PDB entry 4FLK | X-ray diffraction, 1.47 A resolution | chain A

[Chain A]
Name: Methionine aminopeptidase 1
From: Homo sapiens
Notes: EC 3.4.11.18
Reference sequence: P53582 (AMPM1_HUMAN); residues 90-395 here correspond to UniProt positions 81-386 (UniProt number = residue number - 9)
Sequence (326 residues; numbered 89 to 414; the number before each row is that of its first residue):
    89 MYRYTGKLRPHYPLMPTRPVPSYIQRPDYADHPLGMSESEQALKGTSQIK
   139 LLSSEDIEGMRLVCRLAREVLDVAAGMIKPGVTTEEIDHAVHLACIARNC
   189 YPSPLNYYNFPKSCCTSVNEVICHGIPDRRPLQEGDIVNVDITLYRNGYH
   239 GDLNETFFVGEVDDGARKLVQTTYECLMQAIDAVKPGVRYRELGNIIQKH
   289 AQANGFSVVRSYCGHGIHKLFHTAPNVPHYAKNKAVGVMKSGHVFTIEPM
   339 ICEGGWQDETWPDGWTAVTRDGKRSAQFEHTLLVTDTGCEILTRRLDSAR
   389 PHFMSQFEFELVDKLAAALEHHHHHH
Not modelled in the structure: 89, 394-414
Differences from the reference sequence: expression tag (89, 396-414)
Curated features (UniProtKB/Swiss-Prot):
  - binding site (a protein): His212, His310
  - binding site (Zn(2+)): Asp229, Asp240, His303, Glu336, Glu367
Bound ions: Na+: Asn207, Val209, Ser363; Mn2+ site 1: Asp229, Asp240, Glu367 (together with Y10); Mn2+ site 2: Asp240, His303, Glu336, Glu367 (together with Y10)
Residues lining bound ligands: Y10 ((E,2R,3R,4S,5R)-N-(2,3-dihydro-1H-inden-2-yl)-2-methoxy-8,8-dimethyl-3,4,5-tris(oxidanyl)non-6-enamide): Pro192, Tyr195, Phe198, Cys203, Cys211, His212, Asp229, Thr231, Asp240, Tyr300, Cys301, Gly302, His303, Phe309, His310, Asn314, Glu336, Met338, Trp353, Gln365, Glu367
Reported in the primary citation:
  - conformationally variable residues: Lys132 to Thr134
  - catalytic residues: His212, His310 (by similarity / conservation)

[In short]
Bound to chain A: compound Y10. Asn207, Val209 and Ser363 coordinate Na+. Asp229, Asp240 and Glu367 coordinate
Mn2+ site 1. From UniProt: protein-binding residues His212 and His310 and 5 Zn2+-binding residues. From the
paper: catalytic residues His212 and His310; conformational variability at Lys132.
Chain A is Methionine aminopeptidase 1 (Homo sapiens); the structure, Human MetAP1 with bengamide analog Y10,
in Mn form, was determined by X-ray diffraction, deposited together with 4FLI, 4FLJ and 4FLL.
